Entry 8Q2N (electron microscopy, 2.98 A resolution); this record covers chains C and I of the 10 polymer chains in the assembly.

[Chain C]
Protein: CRISPR-associated endonuclease Cas1
From: Streptococcus thermophilus DGCC 7710
Notes: EC 3.1.-.-
UniProtKB: G3ECR2 (CAS1_STRTR); residue numbers follow UniProt; this construct covers 1-289
Amino-acid sequence (302 residues; each row starts with the number of its first residue):
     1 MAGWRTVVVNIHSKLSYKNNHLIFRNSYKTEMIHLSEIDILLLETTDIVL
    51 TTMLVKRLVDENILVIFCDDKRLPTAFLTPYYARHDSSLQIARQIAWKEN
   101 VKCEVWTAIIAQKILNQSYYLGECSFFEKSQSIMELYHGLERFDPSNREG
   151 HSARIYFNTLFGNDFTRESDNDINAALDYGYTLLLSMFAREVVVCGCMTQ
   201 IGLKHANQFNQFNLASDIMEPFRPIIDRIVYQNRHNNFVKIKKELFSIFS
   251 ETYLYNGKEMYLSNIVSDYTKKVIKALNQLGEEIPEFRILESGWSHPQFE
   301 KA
Disordered / not traced: 290-302
Construct notes: expression tag (290-302)
Curated features (UniProtKB/Swiss-Prot):
  - binding site (Mn(2+)): Glu149, His205, Glu220

[Chain I]
Molecule: Integration target, chain I
Sequence (48 nucleotides; each row starts with the number of its first residue; numbers below 1 keep their minus sign (DT-5 is residue -5)):
    -5 TACGAGGTTTTGGAACCATTCGAAACAACACAGCTCTAAAACCTCGTA

[Chain C / chain I interface]
Residue-residue contacts (26):
  Asn147(C) - DA-1(I)  base contact
  Asn147(C) - DG0(I)  hydrogen bond to the base
  Glu149(C) - DG0(I)  phosphate contact
  Gly150(C) - DA-1(I)  sugar contact
  Gly150(C) - DG0(I)  sugar contact
  Ala153(C) - DA-1(I)  sugar contact
  Ala153(C) - DG0(I)  sugar contact
  Arg154(C) - DC-3(I)  base contact
  Arg154(C) - DG-2(I)  hydrogen bond to the sugar
  Arg154(C) - DA-1(I)  sugar contact
  Phe157(C) - DA-1(I)  phosphate contact
  Phe157(C) - DG0(I)  phosphate contact
  Thr166(C) - DG-2(I)  sugar contact
  Thr166(C) - DA-1(I)  hydrogen bond to the phosphate
  Arg167(C) - DA-1(I)  hydrogen bond to the phosphate
  His205(C) - DG1(I)  salt bridge to the phosphate
  His205(C) - DT2(I)  phosphate contact
  Ala206(C) - DT2(I)  hydrogen bond to the phosphate
  Ala206(C) - DT3(I)  phosphate contact
  Asn207(C) - DT2(I)  hydrogen bond to the phosphate
  Asn207(C) - DT3(I)  base contact
  Gln208(C) - DT3(I)  phosphate contact
  Gln208(C) - DT4(I)  base contact
  Phe209(C) - DT4(I)  base contact
  Phe209(C) - DT5(I)  base contact
  Arg223(C) - DG1(I)  salt bridge to the phosphate
Also at the interface, not in a pair above, chain C (17 interface residues in all): Lys113, His151, Glu168

[Overview]
17 residues of chain C face 9 of chain I across their interface; the contacts include 6 hydrogen bonds and 2
salt bridges. Polar pairs include Asn147(C)-DG0(I), Arg154(C)-DG-2(I) and Thr166(C)-DA-1(I). UniProt lists 3
Mn2+-binding residues on chain C.
Chain C is CRISPR-associated endonuclease Cas1 (Streptococcus thermophilus DGCC 7710) and chain I is
Integration target, chain I; the structure, Cas1-Cas2 CRISPR integrase bound to prespacer and target DNA,
Streptococcus thermophilus DGCC 7710 CRISPR3 system, was determined by electron microscopy.
